PDB entry 5M72 | X-ray diffraction, 1.60 A resolution | chains A and B

[Chain A]
Molecule: Signal recognition particle subunit SRP72
Organism: Homo sapiens
UniProtKB: O76094 (SRP72_HUMAN); numbering as in UniProt (aligned over 10-166)
Amino-acid sequence (160 residues; each row starts with the number of its first residue):
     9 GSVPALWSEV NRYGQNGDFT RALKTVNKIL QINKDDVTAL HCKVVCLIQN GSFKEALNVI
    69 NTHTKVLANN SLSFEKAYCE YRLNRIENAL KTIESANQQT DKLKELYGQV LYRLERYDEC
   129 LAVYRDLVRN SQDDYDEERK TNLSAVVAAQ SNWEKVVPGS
Disordered / not traced: 9, 160-168
Sequence notes: expression tag (9, 167-168)
UniProt features mapped onto this chain:
  - mutagenesis: Val11 to Asp44 (Loss of interaction with SRP68), Asp44 (D44E: Reduced interaction with SRP68), Val45 (V45I: Reduced interaction with SRP68), Val53 (V53I: Reduced interaction with SRP68. Diminished localization to endoplasmic reticulum), Ile56 (I56A: Loss of interaction with SRP72; when associated with A-598 in SRP68), Tyr86 (Y86C: Loss of interaction with SRP68. Diminished localization to endoplasmic reticulum), Glu113 to Val131 (Loss of interaction with SRP68), Tyr132 to Val165 (Loss of interaction with SRP68), Val136 to Arg137 (Stronger interaction with SRP68)
Bound ions: K+: Gln57, Asn58

[Chain B]
Molecule: Signal recognition particle subunit SRP68
Organism: Homo sapiens
UniProtKB: Q9UHB9 (SRP68_HUMAN); numbering as in UniProt (aligned over 546-614)
Amino-acid sequence (71 residues; numbered 544 to 614; the number before each row is that of its first residue):
   544 MGSQVKDNKP LVERFETFCL DPSLVTKQAN LVHFPPGFQP IPCKPLFFDL ALNHVAFPPL
   604 EDKLEQKTKS G
Disordered / not traced: 544-586, 608-614
Sequence notes: initiating methionine (544); expression tag (545)
UniProt features mapped onto this chain:
  - region: Pro588 to Lys610 (Required for interaction with SRP72)
  - mutagenesis: Phe590 (F590L: Loss of interaction with SRP72. Diminished localization to endoplasmic reticulum), Asp592 (D592A: Loss of interaction with SRP72), Val598 (V598A: Loss of interaction with SRP72; when associated with A-56 in SRP72), Phe600 (F600A: Loss of interaction with SRP72), Gln609 (Q609H: Reduced interaction with SRP72)

[Chain A / chain B interface]
Pairs across the interface (52; chain A residue first):
  Pro12(A) - Lys606(B)
  Pro12(A) - Leu607(B)
  Trp15(A) - Leu603(B)  hydrophobic
  Trp15(A) - Lys606(B)
  Val18(A) - Phe600(B)
  Asn19(A) - Leu603(B)
  Gly22(A) - Phe600(B)
  Phe27(A) - Phe600(B)  hydrophobic
  Ala30(A) - Phe600(B)  hydrophobic
  Asp44(A) - Lys606(B)  salt bridge
  Thr46(A) - Pro601(B)
  Thr46(A) - Leu603(B)
  Thr46(A) - Lys606(B)
  His49(A) - Pro601(B)
  Cys50(A) - Phe600(B)
  Cys50(A) - Pro601(B)
  Cys50(A) - Leu603(B)  hydrophobic
  Val53(A) - Val598(B)  hydrophobic
  Val53(A) - Ala599(B)
  Val53(A) - Phe600(B)  hydrophobic
  Cys54(A) - Phe600(B)  hydrophobic
  Ile56(A) - Val598(B)  hydrophobic
  Gln57(A) - Val598(B)  hydrogen bond (side chain-backbone)
  Phe82(A) - Ala594(B)
  Phe82(A) - His597(B)
  Phe82(A) - Val598(B)  hydrophobic
  Tyr86(A) - Asp592(B)  hydrogen bond
  Tyr86(A) - Ala594(B)  hydrophobic
  Tyr86(A) - Leu595(B)
  Arg90(A) - Asp592(B)  salt bridge
  Lys110(A) - His597(B)  hydrogen bond (side chain-backbone)
  Glu113(A) - Leu593(B)
  Glu113(A) - Ala594(B)
  Glu113(A) - His597(B)  salt bridge
  Gln117(A) - Phe590(B)
  Gln117(A) - Phe591(B)
  Gln117(A) - Asp592(B)  hydrogen bond
  Gln117(A) - Leu593(B)  hydrogen bond (side chain-backbone)
  Gln117(A) - Ala594(B)  hydrogen bond (side chain-backbone)
  Tyr120(A) - Phe590(B)  hydrophobic
  Tyr132(A) - Phe590(B)
  Tyr143(A) - Leu593(B)  hydrophobic
  Tyr143(A) - Asn596(B)
  Glu146(A) - Phe591(B)
  Glu146(A) - Leu593(B)
  Arg147(A) - Leu593(B)
  Thr149(A) - Leu589(B)
  Thr149(A) - Phe591(B)
  Asn150(A) - Phe590(B)
  Asn150(A) - Phe591(B)  hydrogen bond (side chain-backbone)
  Ala153(A) - Leu589(B)
  Ala153(A) - Phe590(B)  hydrophobic
Also at the interface, not in a pair above, chain A (33 interface residues in all): Ser16, Tyr89, Leu114, Val154
Also at the interface, not in a pair above, chain B (17 interface residues in all): Pro588
From the paper, about this interface:
  - specific contacts: Tyr86(A)-Asp592(B), Arg90(A)-Asp592(B), Gln117(A)-Asp592(B) (hydrogen bond)
  - interface residues, chain B: Phe590(B), Phe600(B)
  - hot spots on chain B (mutagenesis) - F600A: abolished binding to Signal recognition particle subunit SRP72 (chain A)

[Summary]
33 residues of chain A face 17 of chain B across their interface, with 7 hydrogen bonds and 3 salt bridges.
Polar contacts include Asp44(A)-Lys606(B), Arg90(A)-Asp592(B) and Glu113(A)-His597(B). The authors report
contacts between Tyr86(A) and Asp592(B) and Arg90(A) and Asp592(B); a hydrogen bond between Gln117(A) and
Asp592(B). The paper reports that F600A of chain B abolishes binding to Signal recognition particle subunit
SRP72 (chain A); interface residues Phe590(B) and Phe600(B).
Chain A is Signal recognition particle subunit SRP72 and chain B is Signal recognition particle subunit SRP68,
both from Homo sapiens; the structure, Structure of the human SRP68-72 protein-binding domain complex, was
determined by X-ray diffraction (same publication as 5M73).
